5UFJ - chains A and C of the 4 polymer chains in the assembly; structure by X-ray diffraction, 2.05 A resolution.

[Chain A (and C)]
Name: Hemoglobin subunit alpha
Source organism: Homo sapiens
Notes: chain C of this document is another copy of the same molecule, construct and numbering; everything in this record applies to it too
Reference sequence: P69905 (HBA_HUMAN); residues 1-141 here correspond to UniProt positions 2-142 (UniProt number = residue number + 1)
Amino-acid sequence (141 residues; row label = number of the first residue in the row):
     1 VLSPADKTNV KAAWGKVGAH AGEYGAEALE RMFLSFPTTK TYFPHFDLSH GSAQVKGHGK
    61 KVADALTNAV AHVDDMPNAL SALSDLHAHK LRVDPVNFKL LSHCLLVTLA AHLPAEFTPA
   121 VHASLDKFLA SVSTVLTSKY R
UniProt features mapped onto this chain:
  - binding site (O2): His-58
  - binding site (heme b): His-87
  - site: Thr-8, Asn-9 (Microbial infection: Cleavage), Lys-11 (Not glycated), Ala-13, Trp-14 (Microbial infection: Cleavage), Tyr-24, Gly-25 (Microbial infection: Cleavage), Leu-29, Glu-30 (Microbial infection: Cleavage), His-45, Phe-46 (Microbial infection: Cleavage), Asp-47, Leu-48 (Microbial infection: Cleavage), Ser-52, Ala-53 (Microbial infection: Cleavage), Val-55, Lys-56 (Microbial infection: Cleavage), Lys-56 (Not glycated), Gly-59, Lys-60 (Microbial infection: Cleavage), Lys-60 (Not glycated), Lys-90 (Not glycated), Leu-91, Arg-92 (Microbial infection: Cleavage), Lys-99 (Not glycated), Leu-106, Val-107 (Microbial infection: Cleavage), Thr-108, Leu-109 (Microbial infection: Cleavage), Val-121, His-122 (Microbial infection: Cleavage), Ser-133, Thr-134 (Microbial infection: Cleavage)
  - modified residue: Ser-3 (Phosphoserine), Lys-7 (N6-succinyllysine), Thr-8 (Phosphothreonine), Lys-11 (N6-succinyllysine), Lys-16 (N6-acetyllysine), Tyr-24 (Phosphotyrosine), Ser-35 (Phosphoserine), Lys-40 (N6-succinyllysine), Ser-49 (Phosphoserine), Ser-102 (Phosphoserine), Thr-108 (Phosphothreonine), Ser-124 (Phosphoserine), Ser-131 (Phosphoserine), Thr-134 (Phosphothreonine), Thr-137 (Phosphothreonine), Ser-138 (Phosphoserine)
  - glycosylation (N-linked (Glc) (glycation) lysine): Lys-7, Lys-16, Lys-40, Lys-61
Bound ions: heme Fe near His-87 (its only coordinating residue here)
Residues lining bound ligands:
  - 86M (5-[(imidazo[1,2-a]pyridin-8-yl)methoxy]-2-methoxypyridine-4-carbaldehyde), molecule 1: Val-1, Leu-2, Pro-77, Ala-130, Ser-131, Thr-134, Val-135
  - 86M, molecule 2: Val-1, Thr-134, Ser-138
  - carbon monoxide (CMO): Leu-29, Phe-43, His-58, Val-62, His-87
  - heme (HEM): Met-32, Thr-39, Tyr-42, Phe-43, His-45, Phe-46, His-58, Lys-61, Val-62, Ala-65, Leu-66, Leu-83, Leu-86, His-87, Leu-91, Val-93, Asn-97, Phe-98, Leu-101, Leu-105, Val-132, Leu-136
What the authors report for this chain:
  - binding site for 86M: Val-1

[Chain A / chain C interface]
Residue-residue contacts (12; chain A residue first):
  Val-1(A) / Val-135(C)  hydrophobic
  Val-1(A) / Ser-138(C)  hydrogen bond (backbone-side chain)
  Val-1(A) / Tyr-140(C)  hydrophobic
  Ser-3(A) / Tyr-140(C)
  Pro-4(A) / Tyr-140(C)
  Lys-127(A) / Ser-138(C)  hydrogen bond
  Lys-127(A) / Lys-139(C)  hydrogen bond (side chain-backbone)
  Ser-138(A) / Val-1(C)  hydrogen bond (side chain-backbone)
  Lys-139(A) / Lys-127(C)  hydrogen bond (backbone-side chain)
  Tyr-140(A) / Val-1(C)
  Tyr-140(A) / Ser-3(C)
  Tyr-140(A) / Pro-4(C)
Other interface residues (no listed pair), chain A (12 interface residues in all): Leu-2, Asp-6, Pro-77, Thr-134, Val-135
Other interface residues (no listed pair), chain C (13 interface residues in all): Leu-2, Asp-6, Pro-77, Thr-134, Arg-141

[In short]
12 residues of chain A and 13 residues of chain C are in contact; the contacts include 5 hydrogen bonds. Polar
contacts include Val-1(A)/Ser-138(C), Lys-127(A)/Ser-138(C) and Lys-127(A)/Lys-139(C). Bound to chain A: heme,
carbon monoxide and compound 86M. From the paper: a binding site for 86M at Val-1(A).
Both chains are Hemoglobin subunit alpha (Homo sapiens). Entry 5UFJ (Crystal Structure of Carbonmonoxy
Hemoglobin S (Liganded Sickle Cell Hemoglobin) Complexed with GBT Compound 6) was determined by X-ray
diffraction, deposited together with 5U3I.
